Entry 8T4K (electron microscopy, 2.60 A resolution); this record covers chains A and B of the 6 polymer chains in the assembly.

[Chain A]
Molecule: MD64 N332-GT5 SOSIP gp120
Organism: Human immunodeficiency virus 1
Amino-acid sequence (481 residues; numbered 31 to 513 plus 12 insertion-coded residues; 14 numbers in that range are skipped by the numbering (no residue carries them; nothing is unmodelled there); the number before each row is that of its first residue; a row labelled like 184A-184K holds insertion residues (184A, then the next letters in order)):
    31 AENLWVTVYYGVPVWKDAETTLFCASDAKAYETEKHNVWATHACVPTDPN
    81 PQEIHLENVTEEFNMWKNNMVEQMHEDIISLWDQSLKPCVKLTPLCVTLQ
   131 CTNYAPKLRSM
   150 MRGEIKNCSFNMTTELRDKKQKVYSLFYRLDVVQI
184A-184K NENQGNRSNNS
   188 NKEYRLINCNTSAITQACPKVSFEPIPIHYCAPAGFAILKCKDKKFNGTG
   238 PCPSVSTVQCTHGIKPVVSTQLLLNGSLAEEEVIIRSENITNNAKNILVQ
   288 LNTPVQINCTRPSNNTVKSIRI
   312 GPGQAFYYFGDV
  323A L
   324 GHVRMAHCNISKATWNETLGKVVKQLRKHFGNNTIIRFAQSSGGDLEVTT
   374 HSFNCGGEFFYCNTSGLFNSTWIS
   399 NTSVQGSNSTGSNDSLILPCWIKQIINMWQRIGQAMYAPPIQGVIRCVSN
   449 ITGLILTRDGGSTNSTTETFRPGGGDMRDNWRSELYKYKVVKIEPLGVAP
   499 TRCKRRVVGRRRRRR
Not modelled in the structure: 31-33, 58-65, 78-81, 184A-184K, 399-411, 458-462, 505-513
Disulfides: Cys54-Cys74, Cys119-Cys205, Cys126-Cys196, Cys131-Cys157, Cys218-Cys247, Cys228-Cys239, Cys296-Cys331, Cys378-Cys445, Cys385-Cys418
Covalently attached groups: N-acetylglucosamine (NAG) linked to Asn88, Asn156, Asn160, Asn197, Asn234, Asn262, Asn276, Asn295, Asn301, Asn332, Asn386, Asn448

[Chain B]
Molecule: MD64 N332-GT5 SOSIP gp41
Organism: Human immunodeficiency virus 1
UniProt: Q2N0S8 (Q2N0S8_9HIV1); residues 512-664 here correspond to UniProt positions 511-663 (UniProt number = residue number - 1)
Amino-acid sequence (162 residues; numbered 512 to 673; the number before each row is that of its first residue):
   512 AVGIGAVSLGFLGAAGSTMGAASMTLTVQARNLLSGIVQQQSNLLRAPEP
   562 QQHLLKDTHWGIKQLQARVLAVEHYLRDQQLLGIWGCSGKLICCTNVPWN
   612 SSWSNRNLSEIWDNMTWLQWDKEISNYTQIIYGLLEESQNQQEKNEQDLL
   662 ALDGTKHHHHHH
Not modelled in the structure: 512-520, 546-570, 664-673
Differences from the reference sequence: engineered mutation Ser519 (Phe518 in Q2N0S8), Pro559 (Ile558 in Q2N0S8), Pro561 (Ala560 in Q2N0S8), Asp568 (Leu567 in Q2N0S8), His570 (Val569 in Q2N0S8), His585 (Arg584 in Q2N0S8), Cys605 (Thr604 in Q2N0S8); expression tag (665-673)
Disulfides: Cys598-Cys604
Ligand contacts: N-acetylglucosamine (NAG; 2-acetamido-2-deoxy-beta-D-glucopyranose): Gly524, Gly527, Ser528

[Chain A / chain B interface]
Pairs across the interface (103; chain A residue first):
  Leu34(A) - Pro609(B)
  Leu34(A) - Trp610(B)  hydrogen bond (backbone-backbone)
  Leu34(A) - Leu619(B)  hydrophobic
  Trp35(A) - Asn607(B)
  Trp35(A) - Val608(B)
  Trp35(A) - Pro609(B)
  Val36(A) - Thr606(B)  hydrogen bond (backbone-side chain)
  Val36(A) - Val608(B)  hydrogen bond (backbone-backbone)
  Val36(A) - Pro609(B)
  Val36(A) - Trp610(B)  hydrophobic
  Val36(A) - Trp614(B)  hydrophobic
  Val36(A) - Ile642(B)  hydrophobic
  Thr37(A) - Ile603(B)
  Thr37(A) - Cys604(B)
  Val38(A) - Leu593(B)  hydrophobic
  Val38(A) - Trp596(B)  hydrophobic
  Val38(A) - Leu602(B)
  Val38(A) - Ile603(B)
  Val38(A) - Cys604(B)  hydrogen bond (backbone-backbone)
  Val38(A) - Leu646(B)  hydrophobic
  Tyr39(A) - Ser534(B)
  Tyr39(A) - Leu602(B)
  Tyr39(A) - Ile603(B)  hydrophobic
  Tyr39(A) - Trp623(B)
  Tyr39(A) - Trp628(B)  hydrophobic
  Tyr40(A) - Leu537(B)
  Tyr40(A) - Leu544(B)
  Tyr40(A) - Tyr586(B)
  Tyr40(A) - Gln590(B)  hydrogen bond
  Tyr40(A) - Leu593(B)  hydrophobic
  Tyr40(A) - Leu602(B)  hydrogen bond (backbone-backbone)
  Gly41(A) - Leu537(B)
  Gly41(A) - Gln540(B)  hydrogen bond (backbone-side chain)
  Val42(A) - Leu537(B)
  Val42(A) - Trp628(B)  hydrophobic
  Pro43(A) - Leu523(B)  hydrophobic
  Pro43(A) - Ala525(B)
  Pro43(A) - Ala526(B)  hydrophobic
  Val44(A) - Trp628(B)
  Val44(A) - Leu629(B)
  Val44(A) - Asp632(B)
  Trp45(A) - Leu523(B)  hydrophobic
  Trp45(A) - Ala526(B)  hydrophobic
  Trp45(A) - Leu629(B)
  Thr50(A) - Leu581(B)
  Thr51(A) - Lys574(B)
  Leu52(A) - Lys574(B)  hydrogen bond (backbone-side chain)
  Phe53(A) - Gln575(B)
  Cys54(A) - Trp571(B)  hydrophobic
  Trp69(A) - Trp571(B)
  Ala70(A) - Trp571(B)
  Val75(A) - Gln575(B)
  Ile84(A) - Gly521(B)
  Ile84(A) - Phe522(B)
  Leu86(A) - Leu523(B)
  Asn88(A) - Gly527(B)
  Val89(A) - Ala526(B)
  Val89(A) - Gly527(B)
  Gln103(A) - Lys574(B)  hydrogen bond
  Asp107(A) - Trp571(B)
  Asp107(A) - Lys574(B)  salt bridge
  Leu111(A) - Trp571(B)
  Tyr217(A) - Trp571(B)
  Pro220(A) - Ala578(B)  hydrophobic
  Ala221(A) - Asn543(B)
  Ala221(A) - Leu544(B)
  Ala221(A) - Leu545(B)
  Ala221(A) - Ala582(B)
  Gly222(A) - Asn543(B)  hydrogen bond (backbone-backbone)
  Ala224(A) - Phe522(B)  hydrophobic
  Thr244(A) - Phe522(B)
  Thr244(A) - Leu523(B)
  Lys490(A) - His585(B)  hydrogen bond
  Ile491(A) - Phe522(B)  hydrophobic
  Ile491(A) - Leu523(B)  hydrophobic
  Pro493(A) - Leu544(B)  hydrophobic
  Pro493(A) - Asp589(B)
  Leu494(A) - Asp589(B)
  Leu494(A) - Leu592(B)  hydrophobic
  Leu494(A) - Leu593(B)  hydrophobic
  Val496(A) - Trp631(B)  hydrogen bond (backbone-side chain)
  Val496(A) - Ile635(B)  hydrophobic
  Ala497(A) - Met530(B)  hydrophobic
  Ala497(A) - Trp623(B)  hydrophobic
  Ala497(A) - Trp628(B)  hydrophobic
  Ala497(A) - Trp631(B)
  Pro498(A) - Trp610(B)  hydrophobic
  Pro498(A) - Leu619(B)
  Pro498(A) - Ile622(B)  hydrophobic
  Pro498(A) - Trp623(B)  hydrogen bond (backbone-side chain)
  Pro498(A) - Trp631(B)
  Thr499(A) - Trp623(B)
  Arg500(A) - Leu619(B)
  Cys501(A) - Cys605(B)  disulfide
  Lys502(A) - Asn607(B)
  Arg503(A) - Trp596(B)  hydrogen bond (side chain-backbone)
  Arg503(A) - Cys598(B)
  Arg503(A) - Cys604(B)  hydrogen bond
  Arg503(A) - Cys605(B)  hydrogen bond (side chain-backbone)
  Arg503(A) - Thr606(B)  hydrogen bond (backbone-backbone)
  Arg503(A) - Asn607(B)  hydrogen bond (backbone-side chain)
  Arg503(A) - Gln650(B)  hydrogen bond
  Arg503(A) - Gln653(B)  hydrogen bond
Interface residues without a listed pair, chain A (50 interface residues in all): Ala73, Cys74, Phe223, Gln246, Gly495
Interface residues without a listed pair, chain B (56 interface residues in all): Gly524, Ala533, Thr536, Ala541, Gly597, Lys601, Tyr643
Inter-chain disulfides: Cys501(A)-Cys605(B)

[In short]
50 residues of chain A and 56 residues of chain B are in contact, with 1 disulfide bond, 20 hydrogen bonds and
1 salt bridge. Polar contacts include Asp107(A)-Lys574(B), Val36(A)-Thr606(B) and Tyr40(A)-Gln590(B). Chain B
binds N-acetylglucosamine.
Here chain A is MD64 N332-GT5 SOSIP gp120 and chain B is MD64 N332-GT5 SOSIP gp41, both from Human
immunodeficiency virus 1. Entry 8T4K (MD64 N332-GT5 sosip) was determined by electron microscopy together with
8T49, 8T4B, 8T4D and 8T4L from the same study.
